Entry 6VU5 (electron microscopy, 3.50 A resolution); this record covers chains A and B.

# Chain A
Name: Resistance to inhibitors of cholinesterase-8A (Ric-8A)
Source organism: Rattus norvegicus
Amino-acid sequence (482 residues; row label = number of the first residue in the row; note: 6 numbers in that range are skipped by the numbering (no residue carries them; nothing is unmodelled there); numbers below 1 keep their minus sign (Gln-3 is residue -3); X marks 27 residues of unknown identity (built as UNK)):
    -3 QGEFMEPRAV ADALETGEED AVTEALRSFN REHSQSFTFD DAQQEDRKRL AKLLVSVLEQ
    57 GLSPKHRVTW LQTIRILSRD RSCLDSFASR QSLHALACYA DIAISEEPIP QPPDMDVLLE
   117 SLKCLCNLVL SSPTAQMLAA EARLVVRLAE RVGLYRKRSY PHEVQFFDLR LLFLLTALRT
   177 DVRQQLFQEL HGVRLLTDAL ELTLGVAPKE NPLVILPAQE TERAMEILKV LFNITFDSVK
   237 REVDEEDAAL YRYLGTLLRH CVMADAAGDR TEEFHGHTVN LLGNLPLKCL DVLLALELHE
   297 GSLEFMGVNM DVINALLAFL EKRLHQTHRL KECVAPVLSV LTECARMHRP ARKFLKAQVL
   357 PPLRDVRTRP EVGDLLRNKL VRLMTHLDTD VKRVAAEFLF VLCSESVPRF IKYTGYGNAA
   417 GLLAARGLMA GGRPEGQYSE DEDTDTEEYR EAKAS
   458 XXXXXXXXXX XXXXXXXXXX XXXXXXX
Unresolved in the structure: -3 to -1, 103-109, 208-209, 296-297
Modified positions: Ser435 (phosphoserine; SEP); Thr440 (phosphothreonine; TPO)
Reported in the primary citation:
  - post-translational modification sites: Ser435, Thr440
  - specificity-determining residues: Phe232, His273 (proposed by the authors, not directly observed)

# Chain B
Name: Guanine nucleotide-binding protein G(q) subunit alpha
Source organism: Homo sapiens
UniProtKB: P50148 (GNAQ_HUMAN); numbering as in UniProt (aligned over 1-359)
Amino-acid sequence (359 residues; numbered 1 to 359; the number before each row is that of its first residue):
     1 MTLESIMACC LSEEAKEARR INDEIERQLR RDKRDARREL KLLLLGTGES GKSTFIKQMR
    61 IIHGSGYSDE DKRGFTKLVY QNIFTAMQAM IRAMDTLKIP YKYEHNKAHA QLVREVDVEK
   121 VSAFENPYVD AIKSLWNDPG IQECYDRRRE YQLSDSTKYY LNDLDRVADP AYLPTQQDVL
   181 RVRVPTTGII EYPFDLQSVI FRMVDVGGQR SERRKWIHCF ENVTSIMFLV ALSEYDQVLV
   241 ESDNENRMEE SKALFRTIIT YPWFQNSSVI LFLNKKDLLE EKIMYSHLVD YFPEYDGPQR
   301 DAQAAREFIL KMFVDLNPDS DKIIYSHFTC ATDTENIRFV FAAVKDTILQ LNLKEYNLV
Unresolved in the structure: 1-216, 240-244, 299-301

# How chain A and chain B interact
Contacting residue pairs (79; chain A residue first):
  Phe33(A) - Asn357(B)
  Phe33(A) - Leu358(B)
  Arg71(A) - Val359(B)  hydrogen bond (side chain-backbone)
  Ser74(A) - Leu358(B)
  Arg75(A) - Leu358(B)
  Arg75(A) - Val359(B)  hydrogen bond (side chain-backbone)
  Lys119(A) - Val359(B)
  Asn123(A) - Leu358(B)
  Asn123(A) - Val359(B)  hydrogen bond (side chain-backbone)
  Leu126(A) - Asn357(B)
  Ser127(A) - Leu358(B)
  Arg166(A) - Tyr356(B)
  Arg166(A) - Asn357(B)  hydrogen bond (side chain-backbone)
  Arg166(A) - Val359(B)
  Phe169(A) - Leu349(B)  hydrophobic
  Phe169(A) - Asn352(B)
  Phe169(A) - Tyr356(B)  hydrophobic
  Leu170(A) - Leu353(B)  hydrophobic
  Ala173(A) - Leu349(B)  hydrophobic
  Leu174(A) - Leu353(B)  hydrophobic
  Arg179(A) - Leu349(B)
  Glu222(A) - Tyr356(B)  hydrogen bond
  Lys225(A) - Asn352(B)
  Lys225(A) - Tyr356(B)  hydrogen bond
  Phe228(A) - Lys345(B)
  Phe228(A) - Ile348(B)  hydrophobic
  Asn229(A) - Leu349(B)
  Phe232(A) - Lys345(B)
  Phe232(A) - Asp346(B)
  Phe232(A) - Leu349(B)  hydrophobic
  Val235(A) - Arg338(B)
  Arg237(A) - Ile337(B)
  His273(A) - Asn352(B)
  Asn276(A) - Ile348(B)
  Gly279(A) - Arg338(B)  hydrogen bond (backbone-side chain)
  Asn280(A) - Arg338(B)
  Asn280(A) - Lys345(B)
  Leu281(A) - Arg338(B)  hydrogen bond (backbone-side chain)
  Leu283(A) - Arg338(B)
  Arg325(A) - Leu351(B)
  Lys327(A) - Val344(B)
  Lys327(A) - Thr347(B)
  Glu328(A) - Ile348(B)
  Ala331(A) - Val344(B)  hydrophobic
  Pro332(A) - Ile348(B)  hydrophobic
  Ser335(A) - Phe341(B)
  Glu367(A) - Ile323(B)
  Glu367(A) - Tyr325(B)  hydrogen bond
  Met380(A) - His327(B)
  Thr381(A) - Ser326(B)  hydrogen bond (side chain-backbone)
  Thr381(A) - His327(B)
  Leu383(A) - Glu307(B)
  Leu383(A) - Leu310(B)  hydrophobic
  Leu383(A) - Phe328(B)
  Thr385(A) - Lys276(B)
  Thr385(A) - Phe328(B)  hydrogen bond (side chain-backbone)
  Thr385(A) - Cys330(B)
  Thr385(A) - Asp333(B)
  Asp386(A) - Ala343(B)
  Asp386(A) - Val344(B)
  Lys388(A) - His327(B)
  Lys388(A) - Phe328(B)
  Arg389(A) - Asp333(B)  salt bridge
  Arg389(A) - Asn336(B)
  Arg389(A) - Val340(B)
  Val390(A) - Phe341(B)  hydrophobic
  Tyr412(A) - Ser225(B)
  Tyr412(A) - Ile270(B)  hydrophobic
  Gly413(A) - Ile270(B)
  Gly413(A) - Tyr325(B)
  Gly413(A) - His327(B)  hydrogen bond (backbone-side chain)
  Asn414(A) - Tyr325(B)
  Asn414(A) - His327(B)
  Ala416(A) - Ile270(B)  hydrophobic
  Ala416(A) - Phe272(B)
  Ala416(A) - His327(B)
  Gly417(A) - His327(B)  hydrogen bond (backbone-side chain)
  Ala420(A) - Phe272(B)  hydrophobic
  Ala421(A) - Asp333(B)
Also at the interface, not in a pair above, chain A (54 interface residues in all): Pro282, Leu334, His382, Asp384, Glu393
Also at the interface, not in a pair above, chain B (46 interface residues in all): Met227, Val230, Ala231, Met248, Ser251, Leu254, Thr257, Ile258, Tyr261, Pro262, Trp263, Phe264, Arg306, Thr332
From the paper, about this interface:
  - pairs named by the authors: Arg71(A)-Val359(B), Arg75(A)-Val359(B), Asn123(A)-Val359(B), His273(A)-Asn352(B) (hydrogen bond)
  - interface residues, chain A: Ala420(A)
  - interface residues, chain B: Val359(B)

# Summary
54 residues of chain A and 46 residues of chain B are in contact, with 13 hydrogen bonds and 1 salt bridge.
Polar pairs include Arg389(A)-Asp333(B), Arg71(A)-Val359(B) and Arg75(A)-Val359(B). The authors report
contacts between Arg71(A) and Val359(B), Arg75(A) and Val359(B) and Asn123(A) and Val359(B); a hydrogen bond
between His273(A) and Asn352(B). The paper reports interface residues Ala420(A) and Val359(B); specificity
determinants Phe232(A) and His273(A).
Here chain A is Resistance to inhibitors of cholinesterase-8A (Ric-8A) (Rattus norvegicus) and chain B is
Guanine nucleotide-binding protein G(q) subunit alpha (Homo sapiens). Entry 6VU5 (Structure of G-alpha-q bound
to its chaperone Ric-8A) was determined by electron microscopy, deposited together with 6VU8.
